PDB entry 7PIA | electron microscopy, 13.60 A resolution (very low resolution: no residue pairs are listed; an interface is given only as per-side residue counts) | chains K and 5 of the 54 polymer chains in the assembly

# Chain K
Protein: 30S ribosomal protein S12
From: Mycoplasma pneumoniae M129
UniProtKB: P75546 (RS12_MYCPN); residue numbers follow UniProt; this construct covers 1-139
Chain sequence (139 residues; row label = number of the first residue in the row):
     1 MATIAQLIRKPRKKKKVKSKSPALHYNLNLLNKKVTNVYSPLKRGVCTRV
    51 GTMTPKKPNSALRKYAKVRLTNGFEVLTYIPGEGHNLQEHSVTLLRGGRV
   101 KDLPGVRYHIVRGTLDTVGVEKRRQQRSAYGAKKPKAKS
Unresolved in the structure: 1, 138-139

# Chain 5
Molecule: 16S ribosomal RNA
From: Mycoplasma pneumoniae M129
Sequence (1520 nucleotides; each row starts with the number of its first residue):
     1 UUUUUCUGAGAGUUUGAUCCUGGCUCAGGAUUAACGCUGGCGGCAUGCCU
    51 AAUACAUGCAAGUCGAUCGAAAGUAGUAAUACUUUAGAGGCGAACGGGUG
   101 AGUAACACGUAUCCAAUCUACCUUAUAAUGGGGGAUAACUAGUUGAAAGA
   151 CUAGCUAAUACCGCAUAAGAACUUUGGUUCGCAUGAAUCAAAGUUGAAAG
   201 GACCUGCAAGGGUUCGUUAUUUGAUGAGGGUGCGCCAUAUCAGCUAGUUG
   251 GUGGGGUAACGGCCUACCAAGGCAAUGACGUGUAGCUAUGCUGAGAAGUA
   301 GAAUAGCCACAAUGGGACUGAGACACGGCCCAUACUCCUACGGGAGGCAG
   351 CAGUAGGGAAUUUUUCACAAUGAGCGAAAGCUUGAUGGAGCAAUGCCGCG
   401 UGAACGAUGAAGGUCUUUAAGAUUGUAAAGUUCUUUUAUUUGGGAAGAAU
   451 GACUUUAGCAGGUAAUGGCUAGAGUUUGACUGUACCAUUUUGAAUAAGUG
   501 ACGACUAACUAUGUGCCAGCAGUCGCGGUAAUACAUAGGUCGCAAGCGUU
   551 AUCCGGAUUUAUUGGGCGUAAAGCAAGCGCAGGCGGAUUGAAAAGUCUGG
   601 UGUUAAAGGCAGCUGCUUAACAGUUGUAUGCAUUGGAAACUAUUAAUCUA
   651 GAGUGUGGUAGGGAGUUUUGGAAUUUCAUGUGGAGCGGUGAAAUGCGUAG
   701 AUAUAUGAAGGAACACCAGUGGCGAAGGCGAAAACUUAGGCCAUUACUGA
   751 CGCUUAGGCUUGAAAGUGUGGGGAGCAAAUAGGAUUAGAUACCCUAGUAG
   801 UCCACACCGUAAACGAUAGAUACUAGCUGUCGGGGCGAUCCCCUCGGUAG
   851 UGAAGUUAACACAUUAAGUAUCUCGCCUGGGUAGUACAUUCGCAAGAAUG
   901 AAACUCAAACGGAAUUGACGGGGACCCGCACAAGUGGUGGAGCAUGUUGC
   951 UUAAUUCGACGGUACACGAAAAACCUUACCUAGACUUGACAUCCUUGGCA
  1001 AAGUUAUGGAAACAUAAUGGAGGUUAACCGAGUGACAGGUGGUGCAUGGU
  1051 UGUCGUCAGCUCGUGUCGUGAGAUGUUGGGUUAAGUCCCGCAACGAGCGC
  1101 AACCCUUAUCGUUAGUUACAUUGUCUAGCGAGACUGCUAAUGCAAAUUGG
  1151 AGGAAGGAAGGGAUGACGUCAAAUCAUCAUGCCCCUUAUGUCUAGGGCUG
  1201 CAAACGUGCUACAAUGGCCAAUACAAACAGUCGCCAGCUUGUAAAAGUGA
  1251 GCAAAUCUGUAAAGUUGGUCUCAGUUCGGAUUGAGGGCUGCAAUUCGUCC
  1301 UCAUGAAGUCGGAAUCACUAGUAAUCGCGAAUCAGCUAUGUCGCGGUGAA
  1351 UACGUUCUCGGGUCUUGUACACACCGCCCGUCAAACUAUGAAAGCUGGUA
  1401 AUAUUUAAAAACGUGUUGCUAACCAUUAGGAAGCGCAUGUCAAGGAUAGC
  1451 ACCGGUGAUUGGAGUUAAGUCGUAACAAGGUACCCCUACGAGAACGUGGG
  1501 GGUGGAUCACCUCCUUUCUA
Unresolved in the structure: 1-4, 181-184, 1020-1027, 1510-1520

# How chain K and chain 5 interact
At this resolution (14 A) residue pairs are not listed: 82 residues of chain K and 82 of chain 5 lie at the interface.

# Summary
The chain K/chain 5 interface involves 82 residues from each chain.
Here chain K is 30S ribosomal protein S12 and chain 5 is 16S ribosomal RNA, both from Mycoplasma pneumoniae
M129. Entry 7PIA (70S ribosome with A/P- and P/E-site tRNAs in spectinomycin-treated Mycoplasma pneumoniae
cells) was determined by electron microscopy (same publication as 7OOC, 7OOD, 7P6Z, 7PAH, 7PAI, 7PAJ and 23
further entries).
